5BPC - chains A and T of the 4 polymer chains in the assembly; structure by X-ray diffraction, 2.00 A resolution.

Chain A:
Protein: DNA polymerase beta
Source organism: Homo sapiens
Notes: EC 2.7.7.7, 4.2.99.-
UniProtKB: P06746 (DPOLB_HUMAN); residues 1-335 here = UniProt positions 1-335
Sequence (335 residues; row label = number of the first residue in the row):
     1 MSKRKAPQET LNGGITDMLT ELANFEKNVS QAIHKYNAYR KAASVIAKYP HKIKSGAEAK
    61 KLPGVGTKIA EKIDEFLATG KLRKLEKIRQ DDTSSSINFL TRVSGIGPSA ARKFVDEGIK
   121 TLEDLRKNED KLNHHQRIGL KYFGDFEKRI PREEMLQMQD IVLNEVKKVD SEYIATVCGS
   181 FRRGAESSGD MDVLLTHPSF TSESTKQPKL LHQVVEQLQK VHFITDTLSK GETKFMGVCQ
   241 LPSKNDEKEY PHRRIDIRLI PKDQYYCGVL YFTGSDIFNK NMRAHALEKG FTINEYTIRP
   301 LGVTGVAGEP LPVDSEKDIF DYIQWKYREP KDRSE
Not modelled in the structure: 1-9, 205-208, 244-246, 301-306
Curated features (UniProtKB/Swiss-Prot):
  - region: Arg-183 to Asp-192 (DNA-binding)
  - active site: Lys-72 (Nucleophile)
  - binding site (K(+)): Lys-60, Leu-62, Val-65, Thr-101, Val-103, Ile-106
  - binding site (Na(+)): Lys-60, Leu-62, Val-65, Thr-101, Val-103, Ile-106
  - binding site (dATP): Arg-149, Ser-180, Arg-183, Gly-189, Asp-190
  - binding site (dCTP): Arg-149, Ser-180, Arg-183, Gly-189, Asp-190
  - binding site (dGTP): Arg-149, Ser-180, Arg-183, Gly-189, Asp-190, Asp-192
  - binding site (dTTP): Arg-149, Ser-180, Arg-183, Gly-189, Asp-190
  - binding site (Mg(2+)): Asp-190, Asp-192, Asp-256
  - modified residue: Lys-72 (N6-acetyllysine), Arg-83 (Omega-N-methylarginine), Arg-152 (Omega-N-methylarginine)
  - cross-link (Glycyl lysine isopeptide (Lys-Gly)): Lys-41 (interchain with G-Cter in ubiquitin), Lys-61 (interchain with G-Cter in ubiquitin), Lys-81 (interchain with G-Cter in ubiquitin)
  - natural variant: Leu-22 (L22P: Found in a gastric cancer sample; uncertain significance), Tyr-39 (Y39C: Found in a gastric cancer sample; uncertain significance), Gly-118 (G118V: Decreased DNA-directed DNA polymerase activity), Arg-137 (R137Q: Decreased function in base-excision repair), Arg-149 (R149I: Decreased DNA-directed DNA polymerase activity), Asp-160 (D160N: Found in a gastric cancer sample; uncertain significance), Cys-239 (C239R: Found in a gastric cancer sample; uncertain significance), Lys-289 (K289M: Found in a colon cancer sample; uncertain significance), Asn-294 (N294D: Found in a gastric cancer sample; uncertain significance), Glu-295 (E295K: Found in a gastric cancer sample; uncertain significance)
  - mutagenesis: Phe-25 (F25W: No effect on 5'-dRP lyase activity. Decreased ssDNA binding), His-34 (H34G: Decreased 5'-dRP lyase activity. Decreased ssDNA binding), Lys-35 (K35A: Decreased 5'-dRP lyase activity. Decreased ssDNA binding. Loss of 5'-dRP lyase activity; when associated with A-68 and A-72. Decreased ssDNA binding; when associated with A-68 and A-72 ...), Tyr-39 (Y39F: No effect on 5'-dRP lyase activity; Y39Q: Abolishes DNA polymerase and 5'-dRP lyase activity), Lys-41 (K41R: Abolishes ubiquitination; when associated with R-61 and R-81), Lys-60 (K60A: Decreased 5'-dRP lyase activity. Decreased ssDNA binding), Lys-61 (K61R: Abolishes ubiquitination; when associated with R-41 and R-81), Lys-68 (K68A: No effect on 5'-dRP lyase activity. Decreased ssDNA binding. Loss of 5'-dRP lyase activity; when associated with A-35 and A-72. Decreased ssDNA binding; when associated with A-35 and A-72 ...), Glu-71 (E71Q: No effect on 5'-dRP lyase activity. No effect on structure shown by circular dichroism. No effect on ssDNA binding), Lys-72 (K72A: Severely reduced 5'-dRP lyase activity. Does not affect ssDNA binding. Loss of 5'-dRP lyase activity; when associated with A-35 and A-68. Decreased ssDNA binding ...), Glu-75 (E75A: Slightly decreased 5'-dRP lyase activity. Decreased ssDNA binding. No effect on structure shown by circular dichroism), Lys-81 (K81R: Abolishes ubiquitination; when associated with R-41 and R-61), 5 further mutagenesis entries in UniProt
Metal / ion sites: Na+: Thr-101, Val-103, Ile-106 (shared with 1 residue of chain P); Mn2+ site 1: Asp-190, Asp-192, Asp-256 (together with F2A); Mn2+ site 2: Asp-190, Asp-192 (together with F2A); Mn2+ site 3: Glu-295 (shared with 4U3_6(T) of chain T)
Residues lining bound ligands: F2A (2'-deoxy-5'-O-[(S)-hydroxy{[(S)-hydroxy(phosphonooxy)phosphoryl]methyl}phosphoryl]adenosine): Arg-149, Gly-179, Ser-180, Arg-183, Ser-188, Gly-189, Asp-190, Asp-192, Asp-256, Tyr-271, Phe-272, Thr-273, Gly-274, Ser-275, Asp-276, Asn-279, Lys-280
What the authors report for this chain:
  - binding site for the 16-nt DNA strand (chain T): Lys-280
  - binding site for F2A: Lys-280
  - conformationally variable residues: Lys-280

Chain T:
Molecule: 16-nt DNA strand
Sequence (16 nucleotides; numbered 1 to 16; the number before each row is that of its first residue):
     1 CCGACXGCGC ATCAGC
Modified / non-standard residues: 4U3 (5-chloro-2'-deoxycytidine 5'-(dihydrogen phosphate)) at position 6
Metal / ion sites: Mn2+: 4U3_6 (shared with Glu-295(A) of chain A)

Chain A / chain T interface:
Pairs across the interface (16):
  His-34(A) with DC5(T), stacking on the base
  Asn-133(A) with DT12(T), sugar contact
  His-134(A) with DT12(T), phosphate contact
  Leu-228(A) with DA11(T), sugar contact
  Ser-229(A) with DC10(T), phosphate contact; DA11(T), phosphate contact
  Lys-230(A) with DC10(T), hydrogen bond to the phosphate; DA11(T), hydrogen bond to the phosphate
  Gly-231(A) with DC10(T), phosphate contact
  Glu-232(A) with DC10(T), hydrogen bond to the phosphate
  Thr-233(A) with DG9(T), phosphate contact; DC10(T), hydrogen bond to the phosphate
  Lys-234(A) with DG9(T), phosphate contact; DC10(T), hydrogen bond to the phosphate
  Lys-280(A) with 4U3_6(T), phosphate contact
  Arg-283(A) with 4U3_6(T), salt bridge to the phosphate
Also at the interface, not in a pair above, chain A (14 interface residues in all): Tyr-271, Glu-295

In short:
The interface between chain A and chain T involves 14 residues on one side and 6 on the other, with 5 hydrogen
bonds, 1 salt bridge and 1 aromatic stacking contact. Polar contacts include Lys-230(A)/DC10(T),
Lys-230(A)/DA11(T) and Glu-232(A)/DC10(T). From the paper: a binding site for the 16-nt DNA strand (chain T)
at Lys-280(A); a binding site for F2A at Lys-280(A).
Chain A is DNA polymerase beta (Homo sapiens) and chain T is a 16-nt DNA strand; the structure, DNA polymerase
beta ternary complex with a templating 5ClC and incoming dATP analog, was determined by X-ray diffraction,
deposited together with 5BOL and 5BOM.
